PDB entry 6A5M | X-ray diffraction, 2.30 A resolution | chain A

[Chain A]
Molecule: Histone-lysine N-methyltransferase, H3 lysine-9 specific SUVH6
Organism: Arabidopsis thaliana
Notes: EC 2.1.1.43
UniProtKB: Q8VZ17 (SUVH6_ARATH); residue numbers follow UniProt; this construct covers 264-790
Amino-acid sequence (527 residues; numbered 264 to 790; the number before each row is that of its first residue):
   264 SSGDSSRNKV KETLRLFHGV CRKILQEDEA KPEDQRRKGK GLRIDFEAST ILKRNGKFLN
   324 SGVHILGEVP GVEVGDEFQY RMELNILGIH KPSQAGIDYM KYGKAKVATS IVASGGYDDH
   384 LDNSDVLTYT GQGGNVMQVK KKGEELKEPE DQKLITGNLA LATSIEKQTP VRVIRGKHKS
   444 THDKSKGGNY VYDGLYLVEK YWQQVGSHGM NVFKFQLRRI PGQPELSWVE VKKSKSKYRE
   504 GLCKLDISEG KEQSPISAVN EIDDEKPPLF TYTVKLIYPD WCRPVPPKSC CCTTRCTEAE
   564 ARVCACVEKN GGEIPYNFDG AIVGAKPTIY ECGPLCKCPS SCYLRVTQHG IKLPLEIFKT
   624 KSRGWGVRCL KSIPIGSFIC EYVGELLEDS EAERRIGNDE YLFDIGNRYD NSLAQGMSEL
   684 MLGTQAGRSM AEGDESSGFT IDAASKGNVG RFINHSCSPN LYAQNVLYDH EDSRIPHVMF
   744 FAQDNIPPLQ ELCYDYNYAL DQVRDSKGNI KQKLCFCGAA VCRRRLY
Not modelled in the structure: 264-266, 396-412, 442-447, 685-697
Sequence notes: engineered mutation L777 (Pro in Q8VZ17)
Modified positions: Mse345, Mse363, Mse473, Mse680, Mse684, Mse742 (selenomethionine; parent Met); Mse400, Mse693 (selenomethionine)
Metal / ion sites: Zn2+ site 1: C553, C569, C595, C599; Zn2+ site 2: C553, C555, C559, C567; Zn2+ site 3: C559, C595, C601, C605; Zn2+ site 4: C720, C778, C780, C785
Ligand contacts: S-adenosylmethionine (SAM): R626, G627, W628, E663, Y664, R714, F715, I716, N717, H718, Y759, K776, L777, C778, F779, C780, L789
UniProt features mapped onto this chain:
  - binding site (Zn(2+)): C553, C554, C555, C559, C567, C569, C595, C599, C601, C605, C720, C778, C780, C785
  - binding site (S-adenosyl-L-methionine): R626 to W628, D662, Y664, R714, N717, H718

[Overview]
Chain A binds S-adenosylmethionine. The Zn2+ site 1 is built by C553, C569, C595 and C599. C553, C555, C559
and C567 form the Zn2+ site 2. Curated annotation (UniProt) lists 14 Zn2+-binding residues and 8
S-adenosyl-L-methionine-binding residues.
Chain A is Histone-lysine N-methyltransferase, H3 lysine-9 specific SUVH6 (Arabidopsis thaliana); the
structure, Crystal structure of Arabidopsis thaliana SUVH6 in complex with SAM, form 2, was determined by
X-ray diffraction together with 6A5K and 6A5N from the same study.
